6MUT - chains G and F of the 8 polymer chains in the assembly; structure by electron microscopy, 3.10 A resolution.

Chain G:
Molecule: 38-nt RNA strand
Sequence (38 nucleotides; each row starts with the number of its first residue):
     1 GUGGAAAGGC GGGCAGAGGC GGUUUGCGUA UUGGGCGC
Not modelled in the structure: 21-38

Chain F:
Protein: Uncharacterized protein Csm5
Source organism: Thermococcus onnurineus
UniProt: B6YWC2 (B6YWC2_THEON); residue numbers follow UniProt; this construct covers 1-397
Chain sequence (403 residues; row label = number of the first residue in the row):
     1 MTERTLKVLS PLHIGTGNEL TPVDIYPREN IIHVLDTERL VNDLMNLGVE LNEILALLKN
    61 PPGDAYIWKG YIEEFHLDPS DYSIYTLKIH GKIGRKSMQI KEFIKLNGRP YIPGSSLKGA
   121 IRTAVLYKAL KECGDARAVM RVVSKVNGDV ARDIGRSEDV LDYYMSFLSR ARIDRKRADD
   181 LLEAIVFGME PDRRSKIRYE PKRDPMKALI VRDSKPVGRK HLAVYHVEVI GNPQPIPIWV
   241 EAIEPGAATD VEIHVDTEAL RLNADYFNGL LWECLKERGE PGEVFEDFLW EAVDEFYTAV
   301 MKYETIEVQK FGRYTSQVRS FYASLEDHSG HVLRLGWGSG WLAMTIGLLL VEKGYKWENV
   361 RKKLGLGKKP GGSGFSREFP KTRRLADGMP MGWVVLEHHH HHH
Not modelled in the structure: 49, 63-64, 92-94, 134, 157-158, 170-174, 312-315, 370-371, 398-403
Construct notes: expression tag (398-403)

Chain G / chain F interface:
Contacting residue pairs - 16 pairs, chain G then chain F:
  A17(G) with Pro201(F), hydrogen bond to the sugar; Lys202(F), sugar contact; Lys207(F), phosphate contact
  G18(G) with Arg122(F), hydrogen bond to the phosphate; Tyr199(F), hydrogen bond to the sugar; Pro201(F), sugar contact; Asp204(F), sugar contact; Lys207(F), phosphate contact
  G19(G) with Lys118(F), phosphate contact; Arg122(F), salt bridge to the phosphate
  C20(G) with Ser115(F), sugar contact; Ser116(F), base contact; Gly119(F), hydrogen bond to the base; Ala120(F), base contact; Thr123(F), base contact; Met344(F), base contact
Other interface residues (no listed pair), chain F (14 interface residues in all): Tyr297

Overview:
The interface between chain G and chain F involves 4 residues on one side and 14 on the other; the contacts
include 4 hydrogen bonds and 1 salt bridge. Polar pairs include C20(G)-Gly119(F), A17(G)-Pro201(F) and
G18(G)-Tyr199(F).
Chain G is a 38-nt RNA strand and chain F is Uncharacterized protein Csm5 (Thermococcus onnurineus); the
structure, Cryo-EM structure of ternary Csm-crRNA-target RNA with anti-tag sequence complex in type III-A
CRISPR-Cas system, was determined by electron microscopy, deposited together with 6MUA, 6MUU, 6MUR and 6MUS.
